Entry 7KSY (X-ray diffraction, 1.58 A resolution); this record covers chains A and T of the 4 polymer chains in the assembly.

[Chain A]
Protein: DNA-directed DNA/RNA polymerase mu
From: Homo sapiens
Notes: EC 2.7.7.7
Reference sequence: Q9NP87 (DPOLM_HUMAN); residue numbers follow UniProt; this construct covers 132-397, 410-494
Chain sequence (356 residues; each row starts with the number of its first residue; note: 12 numbers in that range are skipped by the numbering (no residue carries them; nothing is unmodelled there)):
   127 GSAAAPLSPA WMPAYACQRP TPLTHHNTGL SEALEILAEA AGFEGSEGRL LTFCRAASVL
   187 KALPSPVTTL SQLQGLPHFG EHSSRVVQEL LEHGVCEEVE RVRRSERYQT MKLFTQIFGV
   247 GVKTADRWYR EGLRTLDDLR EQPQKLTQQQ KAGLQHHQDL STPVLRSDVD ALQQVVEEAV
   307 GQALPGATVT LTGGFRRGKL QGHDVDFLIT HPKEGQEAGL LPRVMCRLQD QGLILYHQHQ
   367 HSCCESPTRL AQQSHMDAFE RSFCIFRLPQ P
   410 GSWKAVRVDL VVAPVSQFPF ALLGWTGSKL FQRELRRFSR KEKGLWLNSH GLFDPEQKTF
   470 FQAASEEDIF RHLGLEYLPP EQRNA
Disordered / not traced: 127-136, 365-383
Differences from the reference sequence: expression tag (127-131); engineered mutation Gly-410 (Pro in Q9NP87)
UniProt features mapped onto this chain:
  - region: Arg-323 to Asp-332 (Involved in ssDNA binding)
  - binding site (Mg(2+)): Asp-330, Asp-332, Asp-418
  - site: Gly-433 (Responsible for the low discrimination between dNTP and rNTP)
Glycans and other covalent adducts: 2,3-dihydroxy-1,4-dithiobutane (DTT) linked to Cys-180
Bound ions: Na+ site 1: Thr-241, Ile-243, Val-246 (shared with 1 residue of chain P); Mg2+: Asp-330, Asp-332 (together with glycolic acid) (shared with 1 residue of chain P); Na+ site 2: Asp-330, Asp-332, Asp-418 (shared with 2 residues of chain P)
Small-molecule neighbours: glycolic acid (GOA): Gly-319, Gly-320, Arg-323, Asp-330, Asp-332
From the paper describing this entry:
  - mutagenesis - K438D: unchanged catalytic activity on presence of Mn2+
  - mutagenesis - R445A: increased catalytic activity on dGTP misinsertion
  - mutagenesis - K438D: decreased catalytic activity on Mg2+-dependent dGTP:At
  - mutagenesis - K438D (23-fold): decreased catalytic activity on :Ct insertion

[Chain T]
Molecule: 9-nt DNA strand
Sequence (9 nucleotides; numbered 1 to 9; the number before each row is that of its first residue):
     1 CGGCCTACG

[Interface between chain A and chain T]
Residue-residue contacts (24):
  Gly-174(A) / DC4(T)  base contact
  Leu-177(A) / DC4(T)  phosphate contact
  Leu-177(A) / DC5(T)  phosphate contact
  Gln-364(A) / DG9(T)  phosphate contact
  Phe-385(A) / DG9(T)  phosphate contact
  Glu-386(A) / DC8(T)  sugar contact
  Glu-386(A) / DG9(T)  hydrogen bond to the phosphate
  Arg-387(A) / DA7(T)  hydrogen bond to the base
  Arg-387(A) / DC8(T)  hydrogen bond to the sugar
  Arg-387(A) / DG9(T)  hydrogen bond to the phosphate
  Phe-389(A) / DG9(T)  sugar contact
  Arg-442(A) / DC5(T)  salt bridge to the phosphate
  Arg-445(A) / DC5(T)  hydrogen bond to the base
  Arg-445(A) / DT6(T)  hydrogen bond to the base
  Arg-446(A) / DC5(T)  sugar contact
  Arg-449(A) / DC4(T)  phosphate contact
  Arg-449(A) / DT6(T)  salt bridge to the phosphate
  Lys-450(A) / DG3(T)  hydrogen bond to the phosphate
  Lys-450(A) / DC4(T)  salt bridge to the phosphate
  Leu-456(A) / DT6(T)  sugar contact
  Asn-457(A) / DT6(T)  phosphate contact
  Asn-457(A) / DA7(T)  hydrogen bond to the phosphate
  His-459(A) / DA7(T)  phosphate contact
  His-459(A) / DC8(T)  phosphate contact
Interface residues without a listed pair, chain A (17 interface residues in all): Arg-181, Lys-438

[In short]
17 residues of chain A and 7 residues of chain T are in contact; the contacts include 8 hydrogen bonds and 3
salt bridges. Polar pairs include Arg-387(A)/DA7(T), Arg-445(A)/DC5(T) and Arg-445(A)/DT6(T). From the paper:
R445A of chain A increases catalytic activity on dGTP misinsertion; K438D of chain A reduces catalytic
activity on Mg2+-dependent dGTP:At.
Here chain A is DNA-directed DNA/RNA polymerase mu (Homo sapiens) and chain T is a 9-nt DNA strand. Entry 7KSY
(DNA Polymerase Mu, dGTP:Ct Product State Ternary Complex, 10 mM Mg2+ (960min)) was determined by X-ray
diffraction together with 7KSS, 7KST, 7KSU, 7KSV, 7KSW, 7KSX and 25 further entries from the same study.
